PDB entry 4MKV | X-ray diffraction, 2.15 A resolution | chains B and T of the 8 polymer chains in the assembly

# Chain B
Protein: Ribulose bisphosphate carboxylase large chain
From: Pisum sativum
Notes: EC 4.1.1.39
Reference sequence: P04717 (RBL_PEA); numbering as in UniProt (aligned over 12-469)
Amino-acid sequence (458 residues; each row starts with the number of its first residue):
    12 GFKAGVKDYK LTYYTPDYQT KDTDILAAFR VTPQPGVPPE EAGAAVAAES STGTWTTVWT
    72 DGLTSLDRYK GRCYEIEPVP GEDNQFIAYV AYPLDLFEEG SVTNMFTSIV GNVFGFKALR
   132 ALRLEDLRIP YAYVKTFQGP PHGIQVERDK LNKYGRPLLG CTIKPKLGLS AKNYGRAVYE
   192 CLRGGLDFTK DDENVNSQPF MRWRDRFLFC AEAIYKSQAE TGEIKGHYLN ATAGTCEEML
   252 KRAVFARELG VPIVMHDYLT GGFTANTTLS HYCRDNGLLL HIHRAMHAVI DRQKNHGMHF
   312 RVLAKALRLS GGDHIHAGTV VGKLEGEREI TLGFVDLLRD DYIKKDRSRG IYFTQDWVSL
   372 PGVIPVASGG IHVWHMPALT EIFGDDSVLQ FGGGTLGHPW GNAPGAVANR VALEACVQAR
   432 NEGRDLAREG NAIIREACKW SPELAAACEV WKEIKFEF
Ligand contacts:
  - (+)-abscisic acid (A8S; (2Z,4E)-5-[(1S)-1-hydroxy-2,6,6-trimethyl-4-oxocyclohex-2-en-1-yl]-3-methylpenta-2,4-dienoic acid): Thr-31, Leu-37, Tyr-85, Glu-86, Tyr-100, Arg-139, Lys-356, Tyr-363, Phe-364, Thr-365
  - ribulose-1,5-diphosphate (RUB), molecule 1: Glu-60, Thr-65, Trp-66, Asn-123
  - ribulose-1,5-diphosphate (RUB), molecule 2: Lys-175, Lys-177, Asp-203, Glu-204, His-294, Arg-295, His-298, His-327, Gly-329, Lys-334, Leu-335, Ser-379, Gly-380, Gly-381, Gln-401, Phe-402, Gly-403, Gly-404
UniProt features mapped onto this chain:
  - active site (Proton acceptor): Lys-175, His-294
  - binding site (D-ribulose 1,5-bisphosphate): Lys-175, Lys-177, Glu-204, Arg-295, His-327, Lys-334, Ser-379, Gly-381, Gly-403, Gly-404
  - binding site (Mg(2+)): Lys-201, Asp-203, Glu-204
  - site: Lys-334 (Transition state stabilizer)
  - modified residue: Lys-14 (N6,N6,N6-trimethyllysine), Lys-201 (N6-carboxylysine)
What the authors report for this chain:
  - binding site for (+)-abscisic acid: Tyr-85, Tyr-100, Arg-139, Lys-356, Arg-358, Tyr-363

# Chain T
Protein: Ribulose bisphosphate carboxylase small chain 3A, chloroplastic
From: Pisum sativum
Notes: EC 4.1.1.39
Reference sequence: P07689 (RBS3_PEA); residues 1-123 here correspond to UniProt positions 58-180 (UniProt number = residue number + 57)
Amino-acid sequence (123 residues; numbered 1 to 123; the number before each row is that of its first residue):
     1 MQVWPPIGKK KFETLSYLPP LTRDQLLKEV EYLLRKGWVP CLEFELKKGF VYREHNKSPG
    61 YYDGRYWTMW KLPMFGTTDA SQVLKELDEV KKAYPRAFVR IIGFDNVRQV QCISFIAHTP
   121 AGY
Differences from the reference sequence: conflict Lys-47 (Glu104 in P07689), Lys-91 (Val148 in P07689), Lys-92 (Ala149 in P07689), Arg-96 (Gln153 in P07689), Ala-121 (Glu178 in P07689), Gly-122 (Ser179 in P07689)

# Interface between chain B and chain T
Residue-residue contacts - 78 pairs, chain B then chain T:
  Ile-155(B) / Arg-108(T)
  Gln-156(B) / Arg-108(T)  hydrogen bond (side chain-backbone)
  Gln-156(B) / Gln-109(T)  hydrogen bond (side chain-backbone)
  Gln-156(B) / Val-110(T)
  Lys-161(B) / Tyr-62(T)
  Lys-161(B) / Arg-65(T)  hydrogen bond (backbone-side chain)
  Asn-163(B) / Glu-13(T)
  Lys-164(B) / Glu-13(T)  salt bridge
  Tyr-165(B) / Thr-14(T)  hydrogen bond (backbone-side chain)
  Tyr-165(B) / Gln-111(T)
  Gly-166(B) / Thr-14(T)
  Gly-166(B) / Cys-112(T)
  Arg-167(B) / Glu-13(T)  salt bridge
  Arg-167(B) / Thr-14(T)  hydrogen bond
  Arg-194(B) / Trp-4(T)  hydrogen bond (side chain-backbone)
  Arg-194(B) / Pro-5(T)
  Arg-194(B) / Pro-6(T)
  Gly-195(B) / Tyr-17(T)
  Gly-196(B) / Tyr-17(T)  hydrogen bond (backbone-side chain)
  Asp-198(B) / Glu-13(T)
  Tyr-226(B) / Arg-53(T)  hydrogen bond
  Gln-229(B) / Tyr-62(T)
  Ala-230(B) / Lys-10(T)
  Glu-231(B) / Pro-6(T)
  Glu-231(B) / Lys-10(T)
  Thr-232(B) / Lys-10(T)
  Thr-232(B) / Lys-11(T)  hydrogen bond (backbone-backbone)
  Gly-233(B) / Phe-50(T)
  Glu-234(B) / Lys-11(T)
  Glu-234(B) / Phe-12(T)
  Glu-234(B) / Glu-13(T)  hydrogen bond (side chain-backbone)
  Glu-234(B) / Ser-16(T)
  Ile-235(B) / Val-51(T)  hydrophobic
  Ile-235(B) / Tyr-62(T)  hydrophobic
  Arg-258(B) / Ser-58(T)
  Arg-258(B) / Pro-59(T)
  Gly-261(B) / Arg-53(T)  hydrogen bond (backbone-side chain)
  Gly-261(B) / Lys-57(T)
  Gly-261(B) / Pro-59(T)
  Val-262(B) / Pro-59(T)
  Pro-263(B) / Tyr-62(T)
  Asn-287(B) / Pro-59(T)
  Gly-288(B) / Pro-59(T)
  Leu-289(B) / Pro-59(T)  hydrophobic
  Arg-350(B) / Arg-108(T)
  Pro-410(B) / Met-1(T)
  Trp-411(B) / Met-1(T)
  Trp-411(B) / Gln-2(T)
  Pro-415(B) / Gln-2(T)
  Val-418(B) / Trp-4(T)  hydrophobic
  Arg-421(B) / Glu-13(T)  hydrogen bond (side chain-backbone)
  Arg-421(B) / Thr-14(T)
  Arg-421(B) / Tyr-17(T)
  Val-422(B) / Tyr-17(T)
  Glu-425(B) / Glu-13(T)
  Glu-425(B) / Thr-14(T)
  Glu-425(B) / Leu-15(T)  hydrogen bond (side chain-backbone)
  Glu-425(B) / Ser-16(T)  hydrogen bond (side chain-backbone)
  Glu-425(B) / Tyr-17(T)  hydrogen bond (side chain-backbone)
  Glu-425(B) / Leu-18(T)
  Ala-426(B) / Leu-18(T)
  Gln-429(B) / Leu-18(T)
  Gln-429(B) / Leu-21(T)
  Gln-429(B) / Gln-25(T)
  Gln-429(B) / Glu-29(T)
  Arg-431(B) / Tyr-32(T)
  Asn-432(B) / Lys-28(T)
  Asn-432(B) / Glu-29(T)  hydrogen bond
  Asn-432(B) / Tyr-32(T)
  Asn-432(B) / Arg-35(T)
  Asn-432(B) / Ile-113(T)
  Glu-433(B) / Gln-25(T)
  Glu-433(B) / Lys-28(T)
  Trp-451(B) / Tyr-17(T)
  Trp-451(B) / Leu-18(T)  hydrophobic
  Trp-451(B) / Pro-19(T)
  Pro-453(B) / Gln-2(T)
  Glu-454(B) / Trp-4(T)
Also at the interface, not in a pair above, chain B (51 interface residues in all): Arg-159, Asp-160, Tyr-190, Lys-236, Asp-396, Asp-397, Ala-414, Val-428
Also at the interface, not in a pair above, chain T (39 interface residues in all): Lys-9, Gly-60, Arg-100, Ser-114

# In short
51 residues of chain B and 39 residues of chain T are in contact, with 16 hydrogen bonds and 2 salt bridges.
Polar pairs include Lys-164(B)/Glu-13(T), Arg-167(B)/Glu-13(T) and Gln-156(B)/Arg-108(T). Ligands of chain B:
ribulose-1,5-diphosphate and (+)-abscisic acid. The paper reports a binding site for (+)-abscisic acid at
Tyr-85(B), Tyr-100(B) and Arg-139(B) among others.
Here chain B is Ribulose bisphosphate carboxylase large chain and chain T is Ribulose bisphosphate carboxylase
small chain 3A, chloroplastic, both from Pisum sativum. Entry 4MKV (Structure of Pisum sativum Rubisco with
ABA) was determined by X-ray diffraction.
